Entry 1P3M (X-ray diffraction, 2.90 A resolution); this record covers chains I and A of the 10 polymer chains in the assembly.

[Chain I]
Molecule: Palindromic 146bp Human Alpha-Satellite DNA fragment
Organism: Homo sapiens
Sequence (146 nucleotides; each row starts with the number of its first residue):
     1 ATCAATATCC ACCTGCAGAT TCTACCAAAA GTGTATTTGG AAACTGCTCC ATCAAAAGGC
    61 ATGTTCAGCG GAATTCCGCT GAACATGCCT TTTGATGGAG CAGTTTCCAA ATACACTTTT
   121 GGTAGAATCT GCAGGTGGAT ATTGAT

[Chain A]
Molecule: Histone H3
Organism: Xenopus laevis
UniProt: Q7ZT64 (Q7ZT64_9ZZZZ); residues 401-535 here correspond to UniProt positions 2-136 (UniProt number = residue number - 399)
Amino-acid sequence (135 residues; row label = number of the first residue in the row):
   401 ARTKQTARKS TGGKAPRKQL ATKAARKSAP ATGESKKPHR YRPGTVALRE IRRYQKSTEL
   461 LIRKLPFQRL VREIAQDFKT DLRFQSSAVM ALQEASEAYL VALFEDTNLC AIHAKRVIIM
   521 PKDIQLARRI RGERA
Disordered / not traced: 401-436
Construct notes: conflict Glu434 (Gly35 in Q7ZT64), Ser435 (Val36 in Q7ZT64), Ala502 (Gly103 in Q7ZT64), Ile518 (Thr119 in Q7ZT64)

[Interface between chain I and chain A]
Residue-residue contacts (23):
  DC50(I) with Arg483(A), phosphate contact; Phe484(A), sugar contact; Gln485(A), phosphate contact; Ser486(A), hydrogen bond to the phosphate
  DA51(I) with Arg472(A), salt bridge to the phosphate; Arg483(A), hydrogen bond to the sugar; Phe484(A), hydrogen bond to the phosphate
  DC60(I) with Arg463(A), salt bridge to the phosphate
  DA67(I) with Pro443(A), phosphate contact
  DG68(I) with Arg442(A), salt bridge to the phosphate
  DC69(I) with Val517(A), phosphate contact; Ile518(A), phosphate contact
  DG70(I) with Arg516(A), phosphate contact; Val517(A), hydrogen bond to the phosphate; Ile518(A), hydrogen bond to the phosphate
  DG71(I) with Arg516(A), phosphate contact; Met520(A), phosphate contact
  DT143(I) with Tyr441(A), phosphate contact; Thr445(A), phosphate contact
  DG144(I) with Arg440(A), sugar contact; Tyr441(A), sugar contact; Arg442(A), salt bridge to the phosphate; Thr445(A), hydrogen bond to the phosphate
Also at the interface, not in a pair above, chain I (12 interface residues in all): DG59, DA145
Also at the interface, not in a pair above, chain A (17 interface residues in all): Pro438, Lys522

[Overview]
12 residues of chain I and 17 residues of chain A are in contact; the contacts include 6 hydrogen bonds and 4
salt bridges. Polar contacts include DA51(I)-Arg483(A), DC50(I)-Ser486(A) and DA51(I)-Phe484(A).
Chain I is Palindromic 146bp Human Alpha-Satellite DNA fragment (Homo sapiens) and chain A is Histone H3
(Xenopus laevis); the structure, Crystallographic Studies of Nucleosome Core Particles containing Histone
'Sin' Mutants, was determined by X-ray diffraction together with 1P34, 1P3A, 1P3B, 1P3F, 1P3G, 1P3I and 4
further entries from the same study.
